PDB entry 1HQN | X-ray diffraction, 2.20 A resolution | chains B and C of the 3 polymer chains in the assembly

[Chain B (and C)]
Name: Major capsid protein
Organism: Enterobacteria phage PRD1
Notes: chain C of this document is another copy of the same molecule, construct and numbering; everything in this record applies to it too
UniProtKB: P22535 (COA3_BPPRD); residues 2-395 here correspond to UniProt positions 1-394 (UniProt number = residue number - 1)
Sequence (394 residues; numbered 2 to 395; the number before each row is that of its first residue):
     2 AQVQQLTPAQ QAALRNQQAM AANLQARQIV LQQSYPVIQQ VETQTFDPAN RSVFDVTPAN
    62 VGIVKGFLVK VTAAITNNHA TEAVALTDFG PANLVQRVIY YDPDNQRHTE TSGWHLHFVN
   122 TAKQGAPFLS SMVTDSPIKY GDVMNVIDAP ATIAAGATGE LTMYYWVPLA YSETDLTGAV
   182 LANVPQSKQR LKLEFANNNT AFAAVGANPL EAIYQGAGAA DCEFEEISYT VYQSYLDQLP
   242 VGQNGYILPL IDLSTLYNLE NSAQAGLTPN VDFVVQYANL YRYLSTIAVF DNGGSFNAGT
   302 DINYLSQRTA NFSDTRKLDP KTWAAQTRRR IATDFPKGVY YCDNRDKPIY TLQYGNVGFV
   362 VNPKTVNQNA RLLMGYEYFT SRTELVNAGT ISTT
Unresolved in the structure: 2-14, 385-395 (chain C: 2-13, 386-395)
Modified residues: Mse21, Mse133, Mse145, Mse164, Mse375 (selenomethionine; parent Met)
Differences from the reference sequence: modified residue (21, 133, 145, 164, 375)

[Interface between chain B and chain C]
Pairs across the interface - 87 pairs, chain B then chain C:
  L87(B) with P138(C); K140(C)
  T88(B) with K140(C)
  D89(B) with I139(C); K140(C), hydrogen bond (backbone-backbone)
  F90(B) with I139(C)
  P92(B) with P138(C), hydrophobic; I139(C), hydrophobic
  A93(B) with I139(C), hydrophobic
  H118(B) with I139(C); Y141(C), hydrogen bond
  F119(B) with Y141(C)
  T122(B) with Y141(C), hydrogen bond
  A127(B) with Mse133(C), hydrophobic
  P128(B) with Mse133(C); Y141(C), hydrophobic
  S131(B) with T135(C); D136(C)
  S132(B) with T135(C); D136(C), hydrogen bond (backbone-side chain)
  Mse133(B) with Mse133(C); V134(C)
  V134(B) with V134(C), hydrogen bond (backbone-backbone)
  D136(B) with R329(C), salt bridge
  D143(B) with D136(C)
  I148(B) with P138(C)
  D149(B) with P138(C)
  A150(B) with P138(C)
  Mse164(B) with I139(C), hydrophobic
  A299(B) with V144(C); Mse145(C)
  G300(B) with Mse145(C)
  T316(B) with Y36(C); V38(C); I39(C), hydrogen bond (backbone-backbone)
  R317(B) with I39(C)
  K318(B) with Y233(C)
  L319(B) with Y233(C), hydrophobic
  D320(B) with K71(C), salt bridge; Y165(C); Y233(C), hydrogen bond
  P321(B) with Mse145(C)
  K322(B) with K71(C); Mse145(C); N146(C), hydrogen bond (side chain-backbone); V147(C); T163(C), hydrogen bond; Y165(C)
  T323(B) with L69(C); K71(C); Y165(C), hydrogen bond; Y233(C)
  A325(B) with Mse145(C), hydrophobic; V147(C), hydrophobic
  A326(B) with L130(C); V147(C), hydrophobic
  R329(B) with L130(C), hydrogen bond (side chain-backbone); S131(C); S132(C); D143(C), salt bridge; N146(C); V147(C); I148(C)
  R330(B) with Q125(C), hydrogen bond; F129(C); L130(C)
  A333(B) with S131(C); S132(C); Mse133(C), hydrogen bond (backbone-backbone)
  T334(B) with S132(C), hydrogen bond; G142(C), hydrogen bond (side chain-backbone)
  D335(B) with Y141(C); G142(C), hydrogen bond (backbone-backbone); D143(C); V144(C), hydrogen bond (side chain-backbone); Mse145(C), hydrogen bond (side chain-backbone); N146(C)
  F336(B) with Y141(C), hydrophobic; V144(C)
  P337(B) with I139(C), hydrophobic; K140(C)
  K338(B) with V144(C)
  K348(B) with L32(C), hydrogen bond (side chain-backbone); Q33(C); S35(C); Y36(C); P37(C)
Other interface residues (no listed pair), chain B (47 interface residues in all): D315, Q327, I332, N345, I350
Other interface residues (no listed pair), chain C (34 interface residues in all): S137

[Overview]
The interface between chain B and chain C involves 47 residues on one side and 34 on the other, with 19
hydrogen bonds and 3 salt bridges. Polar pairs include D136(B)-R329(C), D320(B)-K71(C) and R329(B)-D143(C).
Both chains are Major capsid protein (Enterobacteria phage PRD1). Entry 1HQN (The selenomethionine derivative
of P3, the major coat protein of the lipid-containing bacteriophage PRD1) was determined by X-ray diffraction
(same publication as 1HX6).
